Entry 6L6Z (electron microscopy, 6.09 A resolution (low resolution: residue-level contacts below are approximate; hydrogen-bond / salt-bridge calls are withheld)); this record covers chains D and C of the 8 polymer chains in the assembly.

== Chain D (and C) ==
Molecule: CTP synthase
From: Drosophila melanogaster
Notes: EC 6.3.4.2; chain C of this document is another copy of the same molecule, construct and numbering; everything in this record applies to it too
Reference sequence: Q9VUL1 (PYRG_DROME); residue numbers follow UniProt; this construct covers 1-562
Chain sequence (562 residues; numbered 1 to 562; the number before each row is that of its first residue):
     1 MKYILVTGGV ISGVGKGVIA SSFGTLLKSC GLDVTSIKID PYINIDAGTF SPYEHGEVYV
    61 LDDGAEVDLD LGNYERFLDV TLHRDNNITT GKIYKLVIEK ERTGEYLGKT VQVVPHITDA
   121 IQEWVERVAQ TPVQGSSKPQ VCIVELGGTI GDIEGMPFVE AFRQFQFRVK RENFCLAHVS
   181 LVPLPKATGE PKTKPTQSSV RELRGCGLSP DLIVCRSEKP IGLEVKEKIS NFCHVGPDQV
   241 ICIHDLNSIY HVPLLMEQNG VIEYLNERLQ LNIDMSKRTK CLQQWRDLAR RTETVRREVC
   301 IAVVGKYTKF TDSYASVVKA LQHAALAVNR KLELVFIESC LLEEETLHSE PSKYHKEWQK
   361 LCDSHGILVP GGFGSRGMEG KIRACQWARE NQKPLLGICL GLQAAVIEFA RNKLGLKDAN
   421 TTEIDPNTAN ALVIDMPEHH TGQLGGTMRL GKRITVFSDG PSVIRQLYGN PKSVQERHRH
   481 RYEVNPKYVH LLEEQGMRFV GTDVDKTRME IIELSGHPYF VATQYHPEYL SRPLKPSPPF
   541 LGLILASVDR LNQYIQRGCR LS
Curated features (UniProtKB/Swiss-Prot):
  - active site (For GATase activity): Cys399, His526, Glu528

== Interface between chain D and chain C ==
Residue-residue contacts (44):
  Tyr42(D) - Thr110(C)
  Ile43(D) - Val111(C)
  Ile43(D) - Gln112(C)
  Ile43(D) - Val113(C)
  Ile43(D) - Ile117(C)
  Asn44(D) - Glu101(C)
  Asn44(D) - Lys109(C)
  Asn44(D) - Thr110(C)
  Asn44(D) - Val111(C)
  Ile45(D) - Glu101(C)
  Gly48(D) - Arg102(C)
  Thr49(D) - Glu101(C)
  Thr49(D) - Arg102(C)
  Thr49(D) - Gly108(C)
  Phe50(D) - Gly108(C)
  Phe50(D) - Thr110(C)
  Ser51(D) - Gly108(C)
  His55(D) - Lys109(C)
  Tyr94(D) - Tyr94(C)
  Lys95(D) - Ile98(C)
  Ile98(D) - Lys95(C)
  Glu101(D) - Asn44(C)
  Glu101(D) - Ile45(C)
  Glu101(D) - Thr49(C)
  Arg102(D) - Gly48(C)
  Arg102(D) - Thr49(C)
  Gly108(D) - Thr49(C)
  Gly108(D) - Phe50(C)
  Gly108(D) - Ser51(C)
  Lys109(D) - Asn44(C)
  Lys109(D) - Glu54(C)
  Lys109(D) - His55(C)
  Thr110(D) - Tyr42(C)
  Thr110(D) - Asn44(C)
  Thr110(D) - Phe50(C)
  Val111(D) - Ile43(C)
  Val111(D) - Asn44(C)
  Gln112(D) - Ile43(C)
  Gln112(D) - Glu154(C)
  Val113(D) - Glu154(C)
  Ile117(D) - Ile43(C)
  Glu154(D) - Gln112(C)
  Glu154(D) - Val113(C)
  Met156(D) - Met156(C)
Also at the interface, not in a pair above, chain D (26 interface residues in all): Glu54, Val97, Ile153
Also at the interface, not in a pair above, chain C (26 interface residues in all): Val97, Ile153

== Overview ==
Chain D and chain C each contribute 26 residues to their interface. From UniProt: 3 active-site residues on
chain D.
Chain D and chain C are both CTP synthase (Drosophila melanogaster); the structure, Cryo-EM structure of the
Drosophila CTP synthase substrate-bound filament, was determined by electron microscopy, deposited together
with 6LFG.
